Entry 4C9R (X-ray diffraction, 2.10 A resolution); this record covers chains A and B of the 4 polymer chains in the assembly.

[Chain A]
Protein: E3 ubiquitin-protein ligase ZNRF3
From: Xenopus (SILURANA) tropicalis
Notes: EC 6.3.2.-; fragment: ectodomain, residues 24-191
UniProtKB: Q08D68 (ZNRF3_XENTR); numbering as in UniProt (aligned over 24-191)
Sequence (182 residues; each row starts with the number of its first residue):
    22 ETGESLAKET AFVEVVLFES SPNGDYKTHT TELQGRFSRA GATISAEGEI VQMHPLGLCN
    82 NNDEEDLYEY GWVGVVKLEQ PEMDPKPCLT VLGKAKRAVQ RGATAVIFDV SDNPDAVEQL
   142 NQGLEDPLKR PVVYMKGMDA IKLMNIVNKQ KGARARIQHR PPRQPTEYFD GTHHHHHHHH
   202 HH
Disordered / not traced: 183-203
Sequence notes: expression tag (22-23, 192-203)
Disulfides: Cys80-Cys109

[Chain B]
Protein: R-spondin-2
From: Xenopus (SILURANA) tropicalis
Notes: fragment: fu1-fu2, residues 35-144
UniProtKB: Q5M7L6 (RSPO2_XENTR); residue numbers follow UniProt; this construct covers 35-144
Sequence (121 residues; row label = number of the first residue in the row):
    32 ETGGTNPICK GCLSCSKDNG CLRCQPKLFF YLRREGMRQY GECLQSCPPG YYGVRGPDMN
    92 RCSRCRIENC DSCFSRDFCI KCKSGFYSHK GQCFEECPEG FAPLDDTMVC VDGTKHHHHH
   152 H
Disordered / not traced: 32-38, 144-152
Sequence notes: expression tag (32-34, 145-152)
Disulfides: Cys40-Cys46, Cys43-Cys52, Cys55-Cys74, Cys78-Cys93, Cys96-Cys104, Cys101-Cys110, Cys113-Cys124, Cys128-Cys141

[Chain A / chain B interface]
Contacting residue pairs - 47 pairs, chain A then chain B:
  Ile71(A) - Met68(B)
  Val72(A) - Arg65(B)
  Val72(A) - Met68(B)
  Gln73(A) - Asp49(B)  hydrogen bond (side chain-backbone)
  Gln73(A) - Asn50(B)
  Gln73(A) - Arg65(B)  hydrogen bond (backbone-side chain)
  Gln73(A) - Met68(B)  hydrogen bond (backbone-backbone)
  Gln73(A) - Arg69(B)
  Gln73(A) - Gln70(B)  hydrogen bond (side chain-backbone)
  Met74(A) - Arg65(B)
  Met74(A) - Gln70(B)
  His75(A) - Asn50(B)  hydrogen bond (side chain-backbone)
  His75(A) - Cys52(B)  hydrogen bond (side chain-backbone)
  His75(A) - Leu53(B)
  His75(A) - Phe61(B)
  His75(A) - Leu63(B)
  His75(A) - Gln70(B)  hydrogen bond (backbone-side chain)
  His75(A) - Gly72(B)
  Pro76(A) - Asn50(B)
  Leu77(A) - Leu53(B)
  Gly78(A) - Leu63(B)
  Asn83(A) - Arg92(B)
  Asp84(A) - Arg107(B)  salt bridge
  Glu85(A) - Arg97(B)  hydrogen bond (backbone-side chain)
  Glu86(A) - Arg97(B)
  Asp87(A) - Arg95(B)  salt bridge
  Asp87(A) - Arg97(B)  salt bridge
  Tyr89(A) - Arg65(B)  hydrogen bond
  Tyr89(A) - Gln70(B)
  Lys98(A) - Asp49(B)
  Lys98(A) - Asn50(B)  hydrogen bond (backbone-side chain)
  Glu100(A) - Ser47(B)  hydrogen bond
  Glu100(A) - Asn50(B)  hydrogen bond
  Glu100(A) - Leu53(B)
  Met104(A) - Ser45(B)
  Met104(A) - Arg54(B)
  Pro106(A) - Arg54(B)
  Met165(A) - Asp49(B)
  Ile167(A) - Met68(B)
  Val168(A) - Met68(B)  hydrophobic
  Val168(A) - Arg69(B)
  Asn169(A) - Lys48(B)
  Asn169(A) - Asp49(B)  hydrogen bond
  Asn169(A) - Arg69(B)
  Gln171(A) - Met68(B)
  Gly173(A) - Met68(B)
  Ala174(A) - Met68(B)
Interface residues without a listed pair, chain A (27 interface residues in all): Asn82, Lys172
Interface residues without a listed pair, chain B (20 interface residues in all): Tyr71

[Summary]
Chain A and chain B form an interface of 27 and 20 residues respectively; the contacts include 13 hydrogen
bonds and 3 salt bridges. Polar pairs include Asp84(A)-Arg107(B), Asp87(A)-Arg95(B) and Asp87(A)-Arg97(B).
Here chain A is E3 ubiquitin-protein ligase ZNRF3 and chain B is R-spondin-2, both from Xenopus (SILURANA)
tropicalis. Entry 4C9R (Xenopus ZNRF3 ectodomain in complex with Xenopus RSPO2 Fu1-Fu2 crystal form I) was
determined by X-ray diffraction together with 4C99, 4C9A, 4C9E, 4C9U and 4C9V from the same study.
